Entry 4Y6Q (X-ray diffraction, 1.90 A resolution); this record covers chains B and D of the 4 polymer chains in the assembly.

== Chain B (and D) ==
Molecule: NAD-dependent protein deacetylase sirtuin-2
Organism: Homo sapiens
Notes: EC 3.5.1.-; chain D of this document is another copy of the same molecule, construct and numbering; everything in this record applies to it too
Reference sequence: Q8IXJ6 (SIR2_HUMAN); numbering as in UniProt; present here: 52-291, 304-356
Sequence (293 residues; row label = number of the first residue in the row; note: 12 numbers in that range are skipped by the numbering (no residue carries them; nothing is unmodelled there)):
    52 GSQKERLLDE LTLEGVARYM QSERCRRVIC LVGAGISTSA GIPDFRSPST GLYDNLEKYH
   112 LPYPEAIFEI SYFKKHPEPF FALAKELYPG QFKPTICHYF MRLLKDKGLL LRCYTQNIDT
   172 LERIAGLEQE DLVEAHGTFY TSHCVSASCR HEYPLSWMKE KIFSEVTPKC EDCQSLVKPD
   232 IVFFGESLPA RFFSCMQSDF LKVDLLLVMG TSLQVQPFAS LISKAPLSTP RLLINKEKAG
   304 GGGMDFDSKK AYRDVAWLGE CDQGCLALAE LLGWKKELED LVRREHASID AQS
Disordered / not traced: 52-55, 304, 356 (chain D: 52-55, 102-115, 304, 355-356)
Ion coordination: Zn2+: Cys-195, Cys-200, Cys-221, Cys-224
Ligand contacts: 2-O-myristoyl-ADP-ribose (OMR; [(2S,3R,4R,5R)-5-[[[[(2R,3S,4R,5R)-5-(6-aminopurin-9-yl)-3,4-bis(oxidanyl)oxolan-2-yl]methoxy-oxidanyl-phosphoryl]oxy-oxidanyl-phosphoryl]oxymethyl]-2,4-bis(oxidanyl)oxolan-3-yl] tetradecanoate): Gly-84, Ala-85, Gly-86, Thr-89, Asp-95, Phe-96, Arg-97, Ser-98, Leu-103, Tyr-104, Phe-119, Phe-131, Ala-135, Leu-138, Tyr-139, Pro-140, Phe-143, Gln-167, Asn-168, Ile-169, Asp-170, His-187, Phe-190, Ile-232, Val-233, Phe-235, Gly-261, Thr-262, Ser-263, Leu-264, Val-266, Asn-286, Lys-287, Glu-288, Gly-322, Glu-323, Cys-324
Swiss-Prot annotation at these positions:
  - active site: His-187 (Proton acceptor)
  - binding site (NAD(+)): Ala-85 to Thr-89, Asp-95 to Arg-97, Gln-167 to Asp-170, Thr-262, Ser-263, Asn-286 to Glu-288, Cys-324
  - binding site (Zn(2+)): Cys-195, Cys-200, Cys-221, Cys-224
  - modified residue (Phosphoserine): Ser-53, Ser-100, Ser-207
  - mutagenesis: Ser-53 (S53A: Reduces deacetylase activity), Arg-97 (R97A: No effect on deacetylase activity), Ser-98 (S98A: Inhibits deacetylase activity), Ser-100 (S100A: Reduces deacetylase activity), Glu-116 (E116A: Reduces binding for the peptide inhibitor S2iL5), Glu-120 (E120A: Reduces binding for the peptide inhibitor S2iL5), Gln-167 (Q167A: Reduces deacetylase activity. Inhibits the block of entry to chromosome condensation and subsequent hyperploidy cell formation in response to mitotic stress ...), Asn-168 (N168A: Abolishes deacetylation of alpha-tubulin. Inhibits deacetylation of histone H3 at 'Lys-18' ...), Asp-170 (D170A/N: Reduces deacetylase activity), His-187 (H187Y/A: Inhibits deacetylase activity toward histone, alpha-tubulin, FZR1 and CDC20. No effect on CDK2-dependent phosphorylation ...), Phe-244 (F244A: Strongly reduces binding for the peptide inhibitor S2iL5), Gln-265 (Q265A: Reduces binding for the peptide inhibitor S2iL5), 5 further mutagenesis entries in UniProt
What the authors report for this chain:
  - binding site for 2-O-myristoyl-ADP-ribose: Tyr-104
  - catalytic residues: His-187

== Interface between chain B and chain D ==
Pairs across the interface - 7 pairs, chain B then chain D:
  Ser-199(B) / Ser-100(D)  hydrogen bond (backbone-side chain)
  Cys-200(B) / Pro-99(D)
  His-202(B) / Glu-288(D)  salt bridge
  Glu-203(B) / Gln-265(D)  hydrogen bond
  Ala-354(B) / Lys-312(D)  hydrogen bond (backbone-side chain)
  Gln-355(B) / Ser-311(D)
  Gln-355(B) / Lys-312(D)
Interface residues without a listed pair, chain B (7 interface residues in all): Arg-201
Interface residues without a listed pair, chain D (7 interface residues in all): Lys-313

== Summary ==
The chain B/chain D interface involves 7 residues from each chain; the contacts include 3 hydrogen bonds and 1
salt bridge. Polar pairs include His-202(B)/Glu-288(D), Ser-199(B)/Ser-100(D) and Glu-203(B)/Gln-265(D). Chain
B binds 2-O-myristoyl-ADP-ribose. From the paper: the catalytic residue His-187(B); a binding site for
2-O-myristoyl-ADP-ribose at Tyr-104(B).
Both chains are NAD-dependent protein deacetylase sirtuin-2 (Homo sapiens). Entry 4Y6Q (Human SIRT2 in complex
with 2-O-myristoyl-ADP-ribose) was determined by X-ray diffraction (same publication as 4Y6L and 4Y6O).
